Entry 2I4V (X-ray diffraction, 1.50 A resolution); this record covers chains A and B.

Chain A:
Molecule: Protease
Organism: Human immunodeficiency virus 1
Notes: EC 3.4.23.16
Reference sequence: P03368 (POL_HV1PV); residues 1-99 here correspond to UniProt positions 500-598 (UniProt number = residue number + 499)
Amino-acid sequence (99 residues; row label = number of the first residue in the row):
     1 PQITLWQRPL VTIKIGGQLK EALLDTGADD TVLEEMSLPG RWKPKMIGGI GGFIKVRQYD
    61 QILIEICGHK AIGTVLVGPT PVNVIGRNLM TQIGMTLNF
Differences from the reference sequence: engineered mutation Val84 (Ile583 in P03368), Met90 (Leu589 in P03368); conflict Met95 (Cys594 in P03368)
Ligand contacts: DJR ((3r,3as,6ar)-hexahydrofuro[2,3-b]furan-3-yl [(1S,2R)-1-benzyl-2-hydroxy-3-{isobutyl[(4-methoxyphenyl)sulfonyl]amino}propyl]carbamate): Arg8, Leu23, Asp25, Gly27, Ala28, Asp29, Asp30, Val32, Ile47, Gly48, Gly49, Ile50, Leu76, Pro81, Val82, Val84

Chain B:
Molecule: Protease
Organism: Human immunodeficiency virus 1
Notes: EC 3.4.23.16
Reference sequence: P03368 (POL_HV1PV); residues 201-299 here correspond to UniProt positions 500-598 (UniProt number = residue number + 299)
Amino-acid sequence (99 residues; row label = number of the first residue in the row):
   201 PQITLWQRPL VTIKIGGQLK EALLDTGADD TVLEEMSLPG RWKPKMIGGI GGFIKVRQYD
   261 QILIEICGHK AIGTVLVGPT PVNVIGRNLM TQIGMTLNF
Differences from the reference sequence: engineered mutation Val284 (Ile583 in P03368), Met290 (Leu589 in P03368); conflict Met295 (Cys594 in P03368)
Ligand contacts: DJR ((3r,3as,6ar)-hexahydrofuro[2,3-b]furan-3-yl [(1S,2R)-1-benzyl-2-hydroxy-3-{isobutyl[(4-methoxyphenyl)sulfonyl]amino}propyl]carbamate): Leu223, Asp225, Gly227, Ala228, Asp229, Asp230, Val232, Gly248, Gly249, Ile250, Pro281, Val282, Val284

Interface between chain A and chain B:
Contacting residue pairs - 97 pairs, chain A then chain B:
  Pro1(A) with Asn298(B); Phe299(B), hydrogen bond (backbone-backbone)
  Gln2(A) with Thr296(B), hydrogen bond; Leu297(B); Asn298(B), hydrogen bond
  Ile3(A) with Thr296(B); Leu297(B), hydrogen bond (backbone-backbone); Phe299(B), hydrophobic
  Leu5(A) with Arg287(B), hydrogen bond (backbone-side chain); Met290(B), hydrophobic; Thr291(B); Met295(B)
  Trp6(A) with Arg287(B), hydrogen bond (backbone-side chain); Thr291(B)
  Gln7(A) with Arg287(B)
  Arg8(A) with Asp229(B), salt bridge; Arg287(B)
  Pro9(A) with Thr226(B); Arg287(B)
  Leu23(A) with Gly227(B)
  Leu24(A) with Thr226(B), hydrogen bond (backbone-side chain); Leu297(B), hydrophobic
  Asp25(A) with Asp225(B); Thr226(B); Gly227(B), hydrogen bond (side chain-backbone)
  Thr26(A) with Leu205(B); Pro209(B); Leu224(B), hydrogen bond (side chain-backbone); Asp225(B); Thr226(B), hydrogen bond (backbone-side chain); Leu297(B)
  Gly27(A) with Leu223(B); Leu224(B); Asp225(B), hydrogen bond (backbone-side chain)
  Asp29(A) with Arg208(B), salt bridge
  Ile47(A) with Ile250(B), hydrophobic
  Gly49(A) with Ile250(B); Pro281(B)
  Ile50(A) with Val232(B), hydrophobic; Ile247(B), hydrophobic; Gly249(B); Ile250(B), hydrogen bond (backbone-backbone); Gly251(B), hydrogen bond (backbone-backbone); Gly252(B); Ile254(B), hydrophobic; Thr280(B)
  Gly51(A) with Gly251(B); Gly252(B); Ile254(B)
  Gly52(A) with Ile250(B); Gly251(B)
  Ile54(A) with Ile250(B)
  Cys67(A) with Phe299(B), hydrophobic
  His69(A) with Phe299(B)
  Thr80(A) with Ile250(B)
  Pro81(A) with Gly249(B); Ile250(B)
  Arg87(A) with Leu205(B), hydrogen bond (side chain-backbone); Trp206(B), hydrogen bond (side chain-backbone); Gln207(B); Arg208(B); Pro209(B)
  Met90(A) with Leu205(B), hydrophobic
  Thr91(A) with Leu205(B); Trp206(B)
  Gln92(A) with Trp206(B)
  Ile93(A) with Phe299(B)
  Gly94(A) with Asn298(B); Phe299(B)
  Met95(A) with Leu205(B); Asn298(B); Phe299(B), hydrophobic
  Thr96(A) with Gln202(B); Ile203(B); Thr204(B); Thr296(B); Leu297(B); Asn298(B), hydrogen bond (backbone-backbone)
  Leu97(A) with Gln202(B); Ile203(B), hydrogen bond (backbone-backbone); Leu224(B), hydrophobic; Thr226(B); Thr296(B); Leu297(B), hydrophobic
  Asn98(A) with Pro201(B); Gln202(B), hydrogen bond; Gly294(B); Met295(B); Thr296(B), hydrogen bond (backbone-backbone); Asn298(B)
  Phe99(A) with Pro201(B), hydrogen bond (backbone-backbone); Ile203(B), hydrophobic; Cys267(B), hydrophobic; His269(B); Ile293(B); Gly294(B); Met295(B), hydrophobic
Interface residues without a listed pair, chain A (38 interface residues in all): Thr4, Val32, Gly48

Summary:
The interface between chain A and chain B involves 38 residues on one side and 36 on the other; the contacts
include 20 hydrogen bonds and 2 salt bridges. Among the polar pairs are Arg8(A)-Asp229(B), Asp29(A)-Arg208(B)
and Gln2(A)-Thr296(B).
Chain A and chain B are both Protease (Human immunodeficiency virus 1); the structure, HIV-1 protease I84V,
L90M with TMC126, was determined by X-ray diffraction, deposited together with 2I4U, 2I4W, 2I4X and 2I4D.
